PDB entry 6SMH | electron microscopy, 4.30 A resolution (low resolution: residue-level contacts below are approximate; hydrogen-bond / salt-bridge calls are withheld) | chains C and J of the 16 polymer chains in the assembly

== Chain C ==
Protein: Ribulose bisphosphate carboxylase large chain
Source organism: Synechococcus elongatus (strain PCC 7942 / FACHB-805)
Notes: EC 4.1.1.39
UniProtKB: Q31NB3 (RBL_SYNE7); residue numbers follow UniProt; this construct covers 19-465
Amino-acid sequence (447 residues; row label = number of the first residue in the row):
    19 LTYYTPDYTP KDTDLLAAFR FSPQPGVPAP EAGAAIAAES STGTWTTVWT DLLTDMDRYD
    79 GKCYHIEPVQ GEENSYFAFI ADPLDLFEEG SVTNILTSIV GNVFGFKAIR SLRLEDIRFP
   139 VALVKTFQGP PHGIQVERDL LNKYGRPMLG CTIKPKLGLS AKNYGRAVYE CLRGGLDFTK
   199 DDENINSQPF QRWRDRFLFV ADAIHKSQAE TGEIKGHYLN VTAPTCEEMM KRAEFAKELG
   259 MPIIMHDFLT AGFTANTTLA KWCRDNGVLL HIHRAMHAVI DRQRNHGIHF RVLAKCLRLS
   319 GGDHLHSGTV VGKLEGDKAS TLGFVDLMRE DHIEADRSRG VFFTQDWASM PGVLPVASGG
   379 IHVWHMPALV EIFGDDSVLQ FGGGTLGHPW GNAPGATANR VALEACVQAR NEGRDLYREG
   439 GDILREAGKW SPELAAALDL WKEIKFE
Sequence notes: conflict Pro-48 (Asp in Q31NB3), Asp-78 (Lys in Q31NB3), Asp-100 (Tyr in Q31NB3)

== Chain J ==
Protein: Rubisco accumulation factor 1 (RAF1) peptide
Source organism: Synechococcus elongatus (strain PCC 7942 / FACHB-805)
UniProtKB: Q31Q05 (Q31Q05_SYNE7); residues 13-200 here = UniProt positions 13-200
Amino-acid sequence (188 residues; each row starts with the number of its first residue):
    13 ERQELLGQLR RKEGRWLAWA RACQTLLKNG LNPQTLFEAT GFEPIQQNQI TVAMQVYDSI
    73 LRQDPPAHVR ETYQEWGSDL LYELRELDQE QRSLCAQLAL ERKLDADQIR EVAKATKDFC
   133 RLPKQPENFD RHPGDAVAHQ CWRLAQERTD LTERSRLIAR GLQFAQSAGA RALIEALLLD
   193 LSGVPSRK

== Chain C / chain J interface ==
Contacting residue pairs (12; chain C residue first):
  Leu-177(C) / Glu-55(J)
  Asn-181(C) / Glu-55(J)
  Asn-181(C) / Ile-57(J)
  Arg-184(C) / Phe-49(J)
  Arg-184(C) / Pro-56(J)
  Tyr-187(C) / Glu-50(J)
  Arg-191(C) / Glu-50(J)
  Arg-191(C) / Ala-51(J)
  Lys-224(C) / Glu-50(J)
  Trp-408(C) / Arg-22(J)
  Trp-408(C) / Arg-23(J)
  Pro-412(C) / Arg-22(J)
Other interface residues (no listed pair), chain C (14 interface residues in all): Lys-180, Tyr-182, Ala-185, Glu-228, Gly-409, Ala-411
Other interface residues (no listed pair), chain J (10 interface residues in all): Lys-24, Gln-46

== Summary ==
Chain C and chain J form an interface of 14 and 10 residues respectively.
Here chain C is Ribulose bisphosphate carboxylase large chain and chain J is Rubisco accumulation factor 1
(RAF1) peptide, both from Synechococcus elongatus (strain PCC 7942 / FACHB-805). Entry 6SMH (Cryo-electron
microscopy structure of a RbcL-Raf1 supercomplex from Synechococcus elongatus PCC 7942) was determined by
electron microscopy.
